Entry 8R3M (electron microscopy, 3.49 A resolution); this record covers chains F and O of the 10 polymer chains in the assembly.

== Chain F ==
Protein: RNA polymerase sigma factor SigA
Organism: Mycolicibacterium smegmatis MC2 155
UniProtKB: A0QW02 (A0QW02_MYCS2); residue numbers follow UniProt; this construct covers 1-466
Amino-acid sequence (466 residues; numbered 1 to 466; the number before each row is that of its first residue):
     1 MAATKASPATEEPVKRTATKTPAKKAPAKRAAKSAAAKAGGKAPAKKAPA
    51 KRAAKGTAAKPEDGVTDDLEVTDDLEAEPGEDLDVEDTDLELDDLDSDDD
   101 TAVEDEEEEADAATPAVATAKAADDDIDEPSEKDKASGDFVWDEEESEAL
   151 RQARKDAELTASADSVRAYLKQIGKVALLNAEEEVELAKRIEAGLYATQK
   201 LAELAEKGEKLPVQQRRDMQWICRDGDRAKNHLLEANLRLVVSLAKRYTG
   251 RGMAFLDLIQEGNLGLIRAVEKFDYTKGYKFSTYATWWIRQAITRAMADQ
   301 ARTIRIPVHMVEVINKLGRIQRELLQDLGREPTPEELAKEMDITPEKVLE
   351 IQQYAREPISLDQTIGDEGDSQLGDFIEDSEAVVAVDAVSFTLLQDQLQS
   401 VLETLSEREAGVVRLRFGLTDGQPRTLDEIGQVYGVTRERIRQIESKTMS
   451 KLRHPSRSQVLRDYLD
Disordered / not traced: 1-163, 466

== Chain O ==
Molecule: 31-nt DNA strand
Sequence (31 nucleotides; each row starts with the number of its first residue):
     1 GCTTGACAAAAGTGTTAAATTGTGCTATACT

== How chain F and chain O interact ==
Contacting residue pairs - 48 pairs, chain F then chain O:
  Leu178(F) with DT31(O), sugar contact
  Ala236(F) with DT31(O), base contact
  Asn237(F) with DT31(O), base contact
  Arg239(F) with DT31(O), base contact
  Leu240(F) with DT31(O), hydrogen bond to the base
  Arg268(F) with DG24(O), sugar contact; DC25(O), salt bridge to the phosphate
  Lys272(F) with DC25(O), salt bridge to the phosphate; DT26(O), phosphate contact; DA27(O), base contact
  Phe273(F) with DA27(O), base contact
  Asp274(F) with DA27(O), hydrogen bond to the base
  Tyr279(F) with DA27(O), phosphate contact; DT28(O), sugar contact; DA29(O), phosphate contact
  Lys280(F) with DA29(O), hydrogen bond to the phosphate; DC30(O), salt bridge to the phosphate
  Ser282(F) with DC30(O), base contact
  Thr283(F) with DA29(O), hydrogen bond to the base; DC30(O), base contact
  Tyr284(F) with DT26(O), hydrogen bond to the phosphate; DA27(O), stacking on the base
  Thr286(F) with DC30(O), base contact
  Trp287(F) with DT26(O), base contact; DA27(O), sugar contact
  Trp288(F) with DG24(O), sugar contact; DC25(O), phosphate contact
  Gln291(F) with DC25(O), base contact; DT26(O), base contact
  Arg295(F) with DT23(O), hydrogen bond to the base; DG24(O), hydrogen bond to the base; DC25(O), base contact
  Arg305(F) with DG22(O), salt bridge to the phosphate
  Pro307(F) with DT21(O), phosphate contact; DG22(O), phosphate contact
  Val308(F) with DT23(O), base contact
  His309(F) with DT20(O), sugar contact; DT21(O), salt bridge to the phosphate
  Gly435(F) with DT3(O), phosphate contact
  Val436(F) with DT3(O), phosphate contact
  Thr437(F) with DT3(O), hydrogen bond to the phosphate; DT4(O), phosphate contact
  Glu439(F) with DT4(O), base contact; DG5(O), base contact
  Arg440(F) with DG1(O), sugar contact; DC2(O), salt bridge to the phosphate; DT3(O), phosphate contact
  Gln443(F) with DT3(O), base contact
Also at the interface, not in a pair above, chain F (32 interface residues in all): Ser243, Lys347, Arg408

== Overview ==
Chain F and chain O form an interface of 32 and 17 residues respectively, with 8 hydrogen bonds, 6 salt
bridges and 1 aromatic stacking contact. Polar pairs include Leu240(F)-DT31(O), Asp274(F)-DA27(O) and
Thr283(F)-DA29(O).
Here chain F is RNA polymerase sigma factor SigA (Mycolicibacterium smegmatis MC2 155) and chain O is a 31-nt
DNA strand. Entry 8R3M (Mycobacterium smegnatis RNA polymerase transcription initiation complex with SigmaA,
RbpA, HelD N-terminal, CO and PCh loop ...) was determined by electron microscopy (same publication as 8Q3I,
8QN8, 8QTI, 8QU6, 8R2M, 8R6P and 8R6R).
